2HVK - chains A and B of the 3 polymer chains in the assembly; structure by X-ray diffraction, 1.90 A resolution.

[Chain A]
Molecule: Antibody Fab heavy chain
Source organism: Mus musculus
Notes: antibody fragment or engineered binder
Chain sequence (219 residues; numbered 1 to 219; the number before each row is that of its first residue):
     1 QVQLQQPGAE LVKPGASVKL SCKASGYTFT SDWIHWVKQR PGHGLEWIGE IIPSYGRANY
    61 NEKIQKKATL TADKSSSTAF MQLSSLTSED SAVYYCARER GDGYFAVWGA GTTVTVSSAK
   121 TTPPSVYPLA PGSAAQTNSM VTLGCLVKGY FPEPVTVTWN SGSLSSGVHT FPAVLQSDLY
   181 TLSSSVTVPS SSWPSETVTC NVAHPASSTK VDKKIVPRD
Disulfides: Cys-22/Cys-96

[Chain B]
Molecule: Antibody Fab light chain
Source organism: Mus musculus
Notes: antibody fragment or engineered binder
Chain sequence (212 residues; numbered 1 to 212; the number before each row is that of its first residue):
     1 DILLTQSPAI LSVSPGERVS FSCRASQSIG TDIHWYQQRT NGSPRLLIKY ASESISGIPS
    61 RFSGSGSGTD FTLSINSVES EDIANYYCQQ SNRWPFTFGS GTKLEIKRAD AAPTVSIFPP
   121 SSEQLTSGGA SVVCFLNNFY PKDINVKWKI DGSERQNGVL NSWTDQDSKD STYSMSSTLT
   181 LTKDEYERHN SYTCEATHKT STSPIVKSFN RN
Disulfides: Cys-23/Cys-88, Cys-134/Cys-194

[Interface between chain A and chain B]
Contacting residue pairs - 71 pairs, chain A then chain B:
  His-35(A) with Phe-96(B)
  Gln-39(A) with Gln-38(B), hydrogen bond; Tyr-87(B)
  His-43(A) with Tyr-87(B)
  Gly-44(A) with Tyr-87(B)
  Leu-45(A) with Tyr-87(B), hydrophobic; Phe-98(B)
  Trp-47(A) with Trp-94(B), hydrophobic; Pro-95(B), hydrophobic
  Glu-50(A) with Trp-94(B), hydrogen bond
  Asn-59(A) with Trp-94(B)
  Tyr-60(A) with Trp-94(B)
  Tyr-95(A) with Gln-38(B), hydrogen bond; Gly-42(B), hydrogen bond (side chain-backbone); Ser-43(B)
  Glu-99(A) with Phe-96(B)
  Asp-102(A) with Tyr-50(B), hydrogen bond (backbone-side chain)
  Gly-103(A) with His-34(B), hydrogen bond (backbone-side chain); Gln-89(B), hydrogen bond (backbone-side chain); Ser-91(B); Phe-96(B)
  Tyr-104(A) with His-34(B); Tyr-36(B); Leu-46(B), hydrophobic; Lys-49(B), hydrogen bond; Tyr-50(B); Gln-89(B)
  Phe-105(A) with Tyr-36(B), hydrogen bond (backbone-side chain); Leu-46(B); Gln-89(B); Phe-98(B), hydrophobic
  Trp-108(A) with Tyr-36(B); Pro-44(B); Phe-98(B), hydrophobic
  Gly-109(A) with Ser-43(B)
  Tyr-127(A) with Ser-121(B); Gln-124(B); Ser-127(B)
  Pro-128(A) with Ser-121(B); Glu-123(B)
  Leu-129(A) with Phe-118(B); Phe-135(B), hydrophobic
  Ala-130(A) with Phe-118(B); Pro-119(B)
  Pro-131(A) with Phe-118(B)
  Thr-142(A) with Ser-116(B); Phe-118(B)
  Leu-146(A) with Ser-131(B)
  Lys-148(A) with Gln-124(B)
  His-169(A) with Asn-137(B); Asn-138(B), hydrogen bond; Ser-174(B)
  Phe-171(A) with Phe-135(B), hydrophobic; Asn-137(B); Ser-162(B); Thr-164(B); Ser-174(B); Met-175(B); Ser-176(B)
  Pro-172(A) with Ser-162(B), hydrogen bond (backbone-side chain); Trp-163(B)
  Val-174(A) with Leu-160(B), hydrophobic; Asn-161(B)
  Gln-176(A) with Leu-160(B)
  Ser-183(A) with Phe-135(B)
  Ser-184(A) with Phe-135(B)
  Ser-185(A) with Phe-135(B); Asn-137(B), hydrogen bond
  Lys-213(A) with Glu-123(B), salt bridge
  Arg-218(A) with Pro-119(B); Pro-120(B)
Also at the interface, not in a pair above, chain A (42 interface residues in all): Val-37, Glu-62, Ala-106, Gly-132, Leu-143, Gly-144, Thr-170
Also at the interface, not in a pair above, chain B (38 interface residues in all): Val-133, Asp-167

[Summary]
42 residues of chain A and 38 residues of chain B are in contact, with 12 hydrogen bonds and 1 salt bridge.
Polar contacts include Lys-213(A)/Glu-123(B), Gln-39(A)/Gln-38(B) and Glu-50(A)/Trp-94(B).
Chain A is Antibody Fab heavy chain and chain B is Antibody Fab light chain, both from Mus musculus; the
structure, crystal structure of the KcsA-Fab-TBA complex in high K+, was determined by X-ray diffraction,
deposited together with 2DWD, 2DWE and 2HVJ.
